PDB entry 8ESE | X-ray diffraction, 1.35 A resolution | chains X and Z

# Chain X
Protein: VPS35 endosomal protein-sorting factor-like
Organism: Homo sapiens
Reference sequence: B3KT69 (B3KT69_HUMAN); residue numbers follow UniProt; this construct covers 16-38
Amino-acid sequence (23 residues; each row starts with the number of its first residue):
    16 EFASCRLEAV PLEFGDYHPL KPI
Not modelled in the structure: 16-23
What the authors report for this chain:
  - mutagenesis - L27D/L35D: abolished binding to Vacuolar protein sorting-associated protein 29 (chain Z)
  - mutagenesis - L35D: decreased binding to VPS29

# Chain Z
Protein: Vacuolar protein sorting-associated protein 29
Organism: Homo sapiens
Reference sequence: Q9UBQ0 (VPS29_HUMAN); numbering as in UniProt (aligned over 1-182)
Amino-acid sequence (184 residues; each row starts with the number of its first residue; numbers below 1 keep their minus sign (Gly-1 is residue -1)):
    -1 GHMLVLVLGD LHIPHRCNSL PAKFKKLLVP GKIQHILCTG NLCTKESYDY LKTLAGDVHI
    59 VRGDFDENLN YPEQKVVTVG QFKIGLIHGH QVIPWGDMAS LALLQRQFDV DILISGHTHK
   119 FEAFEHENKF YINPGSATGA YNALETNIIP SFVLMDIQAS TVVTYVYQLI GDDVKVERIE
   179 YKKP
Not modelled in the structure: -1
Sequence notes: expression tag (-1 to 0)
Curated features (UniProtKB/Swiss-Prot):
  - binding site (Zn(2+)): Asp8, His10, Asn39, Asp62, His86, His115, His117
  - modified residue: Lys50 (N6-acetyllysine)
  - mutagenesis: Asp8 (D8A: Loss of in vitro protein phosphatase activity), Asn39 (N39A: Loss of in vitro protein phosphatase activity; N39D: No effect on in vitro protein phosphatase activity), Asp62 (D62A/N: Loss of in vitro protein phosphatase activity), Leu67 (L67D: Impairs interaction with VPS35L), His86 (H86A: Loss of in vitro protein phosphatase activity), Val90 (V90D: Impairs interaction with VPS35), Ile91 (I91D: Impairs interaction with VPS35. Impairs interaction with VPS35L and CCC complex association), Trp93 (W93A: Impairs interaction with VPS35L and CCC complex association), His117 (H117A: Loss of in vitro protein phosphatase activity), Leu152 (L152E: Impairs interaction with TBC1D5. Impairs interaction with VPS35L), Tyr165 (Y165A: Impairs interaction with VPS35L), Val174 (V174D: Impairs interaction with VPS35L)
What the authors report for this chain:
  - mutagenesis - L67D (approximately 30%), I91D, W93A: decreased binding to VPS35L

# How chain X and chain Z interact
Pairs across the interface (23):
  Ala24(X) - Glu175(Z)
  Ala24(X) - Arg176(Z)
  Ala24(X) - Ile177(Z)  hydrophobic
  Val25(X) - Glu175(Z)
  Val25(X) - Arg176(Z)  hydrogen bond (backbone-backbone)
  Pro26(X) - Val174(Z)
  Pro26(X) - Glu175(Z)
  Leu27(X) - Val174(Z)  hydrogen bond (backbone-backbone)
  Leu27(X) - Arg176(Z)
  Tyr32(X) - Tyr163(Z)
  His33(X) - Tyr163(Z)
  His33(X) - Tyr165(Z)  hydrogen bond
  Pro34(X) - Leu2(Z)  hydrophobic
  Pro34(X) - Lys30(Z)
  Pro34(X) - Leu152(Z)  hydrophobic
  Pro34(X) - Tyr163(Z)
  Pro34(X) - Tyr165(Z)
  Leu35(X) - Leu25(Z)
  Leu35(X) - Leu26(Z)  hydrophobic
  Leu35(X) - Lys30(Z)
  Leu35(X) - Phe150(Z)  hydrophobic
  Leu35(X) - Leu152(Z)  hydrophobic
  Leu35(X) - Tyr165(Z)  hydrogen bond (backbone-side chain)
Other interface residues (no listed pair), chain X (10 interface residues in all): Lys36, Pro37
Other interface residues (no listed pair), chain Z (13 interface residues in all): Asp154
From the paper, about this interface:
  - specific contacts: Leu152(Z)-Leu35(X)
  - interface residues, chain X: Leu27(X)
  - hot spots on chain X (mutagenesis) - L27D: decreased binding to VPS29
  - hot spots on chain Z (mutagenesis) - L152E, V174D: decreased binding to VPS35L

# In short
10 residues of chain X face 13 of chain Z across their interface; the contacts include 4 hydrogen bonds. Polar
contacts include His33(X)-Tyr165(Z), Leu35(X)-Tyr165(Z) and Val25(X)-Arg176(Z). The authors report a contact
between Leu35(X) and Leu152(Z). The paper reports that L67D, I91D and W93A of chain Z, among others, reduce
binding to VPS35L; the interface residue Leu27(X); 8 substitutions were tested in all.
Here chain X is VPS35 endosomal protein-sorting factor-like and chain Z is Vacuolar protein sorting-associated
protein 29, both from Homo sapiens. Entry 8ESE (Crystal structure of human Vps29 bound to a peptide from
Vps35L) was determined by X-ray diffraction, deposited together with 8ESD, 8F2R and 8F2U.
